Entry 5CX2 (X-ray diffraction, 2.21 A resolution); this record covers chains B and D of the 4 polymer chains in the assembly.

# Chain B
Name: Coronin
Organism: Leishmania donovani
Reference sequence: Q3T1U8 (Q3T1U8_LEIDO); numbering as in UniProt (aligned over 462-510)
Sequence (49 residues; numbered 462 to 510; the number before each row is that of its first residue):
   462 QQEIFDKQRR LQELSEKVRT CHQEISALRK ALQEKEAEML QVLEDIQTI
Modified residues: Mse500 (selenomethionine; parent Met)

# Chain D
Name: Coronin
Organism: Leishmania donovani
Reference sequence: Q3T1U8 (Q3T1U8_LEIDO); residues 461-509 here = UniProt positions 461-509
Sequence (49 residues; row label = number of the first residue in the row):
   461 TQQEIFDKQR RLQELSEKVR TCHQEISALR KALQEKEAEM LQVLEDIQT
Modified residues: Mse500 (selenomethionine; parent Met)

# Chain B / chain D interface
Residue-residue contacts - 5 pairs, chain B then chain D:
  Q462(B) - I465(D)
  L493(B) - E497(D)
  E497(B) - E497(D)
  Mse500(B) - L504(D)
  L504(B) - I507(D)  hydrophobic
Other interface residues (no listed pair), chain B (6 interface residues in all): Q469
Other interface residues (no listed pair), chain D (7 interface residues in all): T461, L472, Mse500

# Overview
The interface between chain B and chain D involves 6 residues on one side and 7 on the other.
Here chain B is Coronin and chain D is Coronin, both from Leishmania donovani. Entry 5CX2 (Structure of coiled
coil domain of Leishmania donovani coronin) was determined by X-ray diffraction.
